Entry 7W0D (electron microscopy, 4.18 A resolution (low resolution: residue-level contacts below are approximate; hydrogen-bond / salt-bridge calls are withheld)); this record covers chains F and C of the 6 polymer chains in the assembly.

[Chain F]
Name: Dicer-2, isoform A
From: Drosophila melanogaster
Notes: EC 3.1.21.1, 3.1.26.-, 3.1.26.3, 3.6.1.3
UniProt: A1ZAW0 (A1ZAW0_DROME); residues 1-1722 here = UniProt positions 1-1722
Amino-acid sequence (1722 residues; each row starts with the number of its first residue):
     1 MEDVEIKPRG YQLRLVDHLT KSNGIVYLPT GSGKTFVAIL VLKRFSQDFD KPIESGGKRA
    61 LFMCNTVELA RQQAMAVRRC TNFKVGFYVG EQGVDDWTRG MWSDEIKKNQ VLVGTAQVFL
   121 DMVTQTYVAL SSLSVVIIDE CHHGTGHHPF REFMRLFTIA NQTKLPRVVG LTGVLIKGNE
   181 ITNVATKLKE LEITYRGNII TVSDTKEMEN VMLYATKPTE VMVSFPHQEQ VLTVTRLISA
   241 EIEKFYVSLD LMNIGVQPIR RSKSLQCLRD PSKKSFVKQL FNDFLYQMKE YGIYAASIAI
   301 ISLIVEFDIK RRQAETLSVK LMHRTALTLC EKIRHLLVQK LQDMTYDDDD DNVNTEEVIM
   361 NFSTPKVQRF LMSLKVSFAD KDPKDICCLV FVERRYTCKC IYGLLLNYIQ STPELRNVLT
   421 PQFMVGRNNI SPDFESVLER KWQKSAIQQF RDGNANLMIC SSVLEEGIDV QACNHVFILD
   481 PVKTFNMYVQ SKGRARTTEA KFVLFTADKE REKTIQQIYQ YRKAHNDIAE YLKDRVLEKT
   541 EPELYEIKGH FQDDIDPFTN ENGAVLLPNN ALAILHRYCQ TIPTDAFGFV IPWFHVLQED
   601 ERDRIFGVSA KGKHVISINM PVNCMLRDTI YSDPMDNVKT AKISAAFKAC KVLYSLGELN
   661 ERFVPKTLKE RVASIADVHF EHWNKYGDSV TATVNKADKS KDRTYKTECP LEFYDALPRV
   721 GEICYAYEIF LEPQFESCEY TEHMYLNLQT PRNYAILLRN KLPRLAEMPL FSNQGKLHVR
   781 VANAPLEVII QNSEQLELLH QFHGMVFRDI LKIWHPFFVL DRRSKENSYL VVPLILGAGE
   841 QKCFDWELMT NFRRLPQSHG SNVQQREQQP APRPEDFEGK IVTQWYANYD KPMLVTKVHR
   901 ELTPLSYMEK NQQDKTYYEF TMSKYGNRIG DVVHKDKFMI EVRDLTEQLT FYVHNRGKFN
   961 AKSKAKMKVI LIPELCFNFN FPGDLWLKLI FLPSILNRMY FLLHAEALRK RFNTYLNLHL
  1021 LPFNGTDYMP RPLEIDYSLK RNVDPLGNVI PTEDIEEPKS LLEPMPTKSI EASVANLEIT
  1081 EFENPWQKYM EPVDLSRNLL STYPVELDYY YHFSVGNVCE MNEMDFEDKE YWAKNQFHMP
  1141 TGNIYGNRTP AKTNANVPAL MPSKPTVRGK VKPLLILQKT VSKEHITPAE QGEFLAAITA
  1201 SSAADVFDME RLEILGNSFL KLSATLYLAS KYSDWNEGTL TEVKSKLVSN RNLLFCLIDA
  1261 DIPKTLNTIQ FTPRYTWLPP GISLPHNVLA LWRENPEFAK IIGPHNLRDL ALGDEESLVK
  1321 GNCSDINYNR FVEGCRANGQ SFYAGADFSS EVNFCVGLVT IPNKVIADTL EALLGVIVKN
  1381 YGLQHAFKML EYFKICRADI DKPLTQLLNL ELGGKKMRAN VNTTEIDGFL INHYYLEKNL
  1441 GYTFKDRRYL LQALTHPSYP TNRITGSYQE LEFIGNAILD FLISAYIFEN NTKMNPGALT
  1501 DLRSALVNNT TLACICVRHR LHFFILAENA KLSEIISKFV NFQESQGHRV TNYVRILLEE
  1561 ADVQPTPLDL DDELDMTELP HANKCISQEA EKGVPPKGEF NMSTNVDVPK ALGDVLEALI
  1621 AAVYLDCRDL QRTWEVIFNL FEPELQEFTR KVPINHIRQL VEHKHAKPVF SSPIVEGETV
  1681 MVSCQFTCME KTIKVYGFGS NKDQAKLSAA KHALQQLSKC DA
Not modelled in the structure: 1, 662-1722
Sequence notes: engineered mutation Asn1217 (Asp in A1ZAW0), Asn1476 (Asp in A1ZAW0)
Small-molecule neighbours: ADP (adenosine-5'-diphosphate): Glu5, Ile6, Lys7, Pro8, Arg9, Gln12, Pro29, Thr30, Gly31, Ser32, Gly33, Lys34, Thr35, Phe36, Arg79, Tyr214, Asp469, Arg496
From the paper describing this entry:
  - mutagenesis - D1217N/D1476N: abolished catalytic activity

[Chain C]
Molecule: dsRNA
Sequence (52 nucleotides; numbered 1 to 52; the number before each row is that of its first residue):
     1 GAGACUUGGG CAAUGUGACU GCUGAUCAGC AGUCACAUUG CCCAAGUCUC UU

[How chain F and chain C interact]
Pairs across the interface - 50 pairs, chain F then chain C:
  Asn65(F) - C36(C)
  Asn65(F) - A37(C)
  Thr66(F) - C36(C)
  Thr66(F) - A37(C)
  Val67(F) - A37(C)
  Val67(F) - U38(C)
  Val89(F) - U38(C)
  Gly90(F) - U38(C)
  Gly90(F) - U39(C)
  Glu91(F) - U38(C)
  Glu91(F) - U39(C)
  Asp95(F) - U39(C)
  Asp95(F) - G40(C)
  Thr115(F) - A37(C)
  Thr115(F) - U38(C)
  Gln117(F) - A37(C)
  Gln117(F) - U38(C)
  Ser262(F) - C30(C)
  Ser262(F) - A31(C)
  Lys263(F) - C30(C)
  Ser264(F) - G29(C)
  Ser264(F) - C30(C)
  Gln266(F) - G29(C)
  Gln266(F) - C30(C)
  Cys267(F) - C30(C)
  Cys267(F) - A31(C)
  Arg269(F) - A31(C)
  Arg269(F) - G32(C)
  Gln279(F) - G32(C)
  Gln279(F) - U33(C)
  Glu393(F) - U33(C)
  Glu393(F) - C34(C)
  Arg394(F) - U33(C)
  Arg395(F) - C34(C)
  Arg395(F) - A35(C)
  Val425(F) - A35(C)
  Gly426(F) - A35(C)
  Gly426(F) - C36(C)
  Arg427(F) - C36(C)
  Arg427(F) - A37(C)
  Ser461(F) - C34(C)
  Ser461(F) - A35(C)
  Ser462(F) - C34(C)
  Ser462(F) - A35(C)
  Val463(F) - A35(C)
  Val463(F) - C36(C)
  Arg577(F) - U39(C)
  Arg577(F) - G40(C)
  Gln580(F) - U39(C)
  Gln580(F) - G40(C)
Also at the interface, not in a pair above, chain F (33 interface residues in all): Val94, Val118, Leu268, Glu466, Lys483, Val638

[Overview]
33 residues of chain F face 12 of chain C across their interface. Chain F binds ADP. From the paper:
D1217N/D1476N of chain F abolish catalytic activity.
Chain F is Dicer-2, isoform A (Drosophila melanogaster) and chain C is dsRNA; the structure,
Dicer2-LoqsPD-dsRNA complex at mid-translocation state, was determined by electron microscopy (same
publication as 7W0A, 7W0B, 7W0C, 7W0E and 7W0F).
